Entry 1BD4 (X-ray diffraction, 2.20 A resolution); this record covers chains C and A of the 4 polymer chains in the assembly.

# Chain C (and A)
Protein: Uracil phosphoribosyltransferase
From: Toxoplasma gondii
Notes: EC 2.4.2.9; engineered mutation(s): C128V; chain A of this document is another copy of the same molecule, construct and numbering; everything in this record applies to it too
Reference sequence: Q26998 (UPP_TOXGO); residue numbers follow UniProt; this construct covers 2-244
Chain sequence (243 residues; numbered 2 to 244; the number before each row is that of its first residue):
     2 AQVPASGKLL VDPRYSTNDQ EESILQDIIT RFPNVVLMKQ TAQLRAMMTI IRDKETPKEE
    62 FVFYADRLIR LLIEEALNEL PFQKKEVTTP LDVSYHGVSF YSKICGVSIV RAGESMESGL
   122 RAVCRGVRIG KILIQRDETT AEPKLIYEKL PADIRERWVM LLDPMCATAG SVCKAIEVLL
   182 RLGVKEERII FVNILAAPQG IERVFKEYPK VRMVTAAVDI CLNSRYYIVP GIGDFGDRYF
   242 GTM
Not modelled in the structure: 2-20
Construct notes: conflict Gln84 (Glu in Q26998), Val128 (Cys in Q26998), Glu157 (Asp in Q26998)
Small-molecule neighbours: uracil (URA): Met166, Ala168, Tyr227, Tyr228, Ile229, Gly234, Asp235, Phe236
UniProt features mapped onto this chain:
  - binding site (GTP): Lys59, Arg68, Tyr102 to Ile105, Arg129, Arg158
  - binding site (5-phospho-alpha-D-ribose 1-diphosphate): Arg112, Arg137, Asp164 to Ser172, Asp235
  - binding site (uracil): Ile229, Gly234 to Phe236

# Interface between chain C and chain A
Residue-residue contacts - 39 pairs, chain C then chain A:
  Lys59(C) - Gly127(A)  hydrogen bond (side chain-backbone)
  Lys59(C) - Arg129(A)
  Arg112(C) - Tyr148(A)
  Arg112(C) - Lys150(A)
  Glu115(C) - Glu115(A)
  Glu115(C) - Lys132(A)  salt bridge
  Glu118(C) - Phe241(A)
  Arg122(C) - Tyr240(A)  hydrogen bond (side chain-backbone)
  Arg122(C) - Phe241(A)
  Gly127(C) - Lys59(A)
  Arg129(C) - Lys59(A)
  Arg129(C) - Phe241(A)
  Arg129(C) - Gly242(A)  hydrogen bond (side chain-backbone)
  Ile130(C) - Phe241(A)  hydrogen bond (backbone-backbone)
  Ile130(C) - Thr243(A)
  Lys132(C) - Arg112(A)
  Lys132(C) - Glu115(A)  salt bridge
  Lys132(C) - Phe241(A)
  Leu134(C) - Tyr148(A)  hydrophobic
  Gln136(C) - Tyr148(A)
  Ile147(C) - Ile147(A)  hydrophobic
  Tyr148(C) - Arg112(A)
  Tyr148(C) - Leu134(A)  hydrophobic
  Tyr148(C) - Gln136(A)
  Lys150(C) - Arg112(A)
  Lys150(C) - Asp238(A)  salt bridge
  Leu151(C) - Thr243(A)
  Pro152(C) - Thr243(A)
  Tyr240(C) - Arg122(A)  hydrogen bond (backbone-side chain)
  Phe241(C) - Arg122(A)  hydrogen bond (backbone-side chain)
  Phe241(C) - Arg129(A)
  Phe241(C) - Ile130(A)  hydrogen bond (backbone-backbone)
  Phe241(C) - Lys132(A)
  Gly242(C) - Arg129(A)  hydrogen bond (backbone-side chain)
  Thr243(C) - Ile130(A)
  Thr243(C) - Lys150(A)
  Thr243(C) - Leu151(A)
  Thr243(C) - Pro152(A)
  Met244(C) - Arg129(A)
Interface residues without a listed pair, chain C (26 interface residues in all): Glu60, Val63, Val111, Arg126, Val128
Interface residues without a listed pair, chain A (27 interface residues in all): Glu60, Val63, Glu118, Arg126, Val128, Ala153, Met244

# In short
26 residues of chain C face 27 of chain A across their interface; the contacts include 8 hydrogen bonds and 3
salt bridges. Among the polar pairs are Glu115(C)-Lys132(A), Lys150(C)-Asp238(A) and Lys59(C)-Gly127(A). Bound
to chain C: uracil.
Both chains are Uracil phosphoribosyltransferase (Toxoplasma gondii). Entry 1BD4 (Uprt-uracil complex) was
determined by X-ray diffraction, deposited together with 1UPF, 1BD3 and 1UPU.
